6KQN - chains C and G of the 9 polymer chains in the assembly; structure by X-ray diffraction, 3.49 A resolution.

Chain C:
Protein: DNA-directed RNA polymerase subunit beta
Source organism: Thermus thermophilus (strain HB8 / ATCC 27634 / DSM 579)
Notes: EC 2.7.7.6
Reference sequence: Q8RQE9 (RPOB_THET8); numbering as in UniProt (aligned over 1-1119)
Amino-acid sequence (1119 residues; numbered 1 to 1119; the number before each row is that of its first residue):
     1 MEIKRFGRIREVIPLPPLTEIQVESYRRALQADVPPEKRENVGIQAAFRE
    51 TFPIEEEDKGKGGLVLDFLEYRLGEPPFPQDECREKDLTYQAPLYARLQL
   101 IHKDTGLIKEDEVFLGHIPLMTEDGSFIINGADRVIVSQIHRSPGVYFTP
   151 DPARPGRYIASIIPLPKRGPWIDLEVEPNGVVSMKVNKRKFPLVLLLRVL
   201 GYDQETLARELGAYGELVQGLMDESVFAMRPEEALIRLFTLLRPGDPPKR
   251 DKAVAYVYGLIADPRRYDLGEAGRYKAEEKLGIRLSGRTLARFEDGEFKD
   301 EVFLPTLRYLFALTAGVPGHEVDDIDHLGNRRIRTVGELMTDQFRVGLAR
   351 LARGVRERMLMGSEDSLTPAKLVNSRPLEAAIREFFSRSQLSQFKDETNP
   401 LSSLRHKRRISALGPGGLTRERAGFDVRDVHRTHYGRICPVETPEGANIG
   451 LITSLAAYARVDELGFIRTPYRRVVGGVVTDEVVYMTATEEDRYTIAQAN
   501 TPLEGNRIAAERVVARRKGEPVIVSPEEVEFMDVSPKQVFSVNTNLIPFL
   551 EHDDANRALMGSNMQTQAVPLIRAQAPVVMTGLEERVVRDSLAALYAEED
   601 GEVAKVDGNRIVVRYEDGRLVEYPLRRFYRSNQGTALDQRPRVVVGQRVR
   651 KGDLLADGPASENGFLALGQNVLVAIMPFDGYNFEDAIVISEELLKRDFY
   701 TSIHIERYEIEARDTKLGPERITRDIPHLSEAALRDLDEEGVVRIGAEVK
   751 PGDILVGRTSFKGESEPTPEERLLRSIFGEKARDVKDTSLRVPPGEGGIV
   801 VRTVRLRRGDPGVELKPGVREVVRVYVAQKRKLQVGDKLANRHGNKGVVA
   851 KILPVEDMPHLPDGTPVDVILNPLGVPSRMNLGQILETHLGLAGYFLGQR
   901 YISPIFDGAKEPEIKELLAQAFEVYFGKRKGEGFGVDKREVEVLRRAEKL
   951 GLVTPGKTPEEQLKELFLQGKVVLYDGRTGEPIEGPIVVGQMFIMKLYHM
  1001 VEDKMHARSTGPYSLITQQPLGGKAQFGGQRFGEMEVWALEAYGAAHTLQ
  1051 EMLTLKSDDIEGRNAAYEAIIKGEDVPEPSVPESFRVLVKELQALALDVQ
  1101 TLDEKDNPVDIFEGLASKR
Disordered / not traced: 57-62, 1119

Chain G:
Molecule: 21-nt DNA strand
Sequence (21 nucleotides; each row starts with the number of its first residue):
     1 CCTGCATCCGTGAGTCGAGGG
Disordered / not traced: 1-3

How chain C and chain G interact:
Contacting residue pairs - 9 pairs, chain C then chain G:
  Phe394(C) with DG20(G), sugar contact
  Glu421(C) with DA13(G), base contact
  Gly1023(C) with DA18(G), phosphate contact
  Lys1024(C) with DA18(G), hydrogen bond to the phosphate
  Gln1030(C) with DG17(G), sugar contact
  Arg1031(C) with DC16(G), salt bridge to the phosphate; DG17(G), hydrogen bond to the phosphate
  Gly1033(C) with DC16(G), phosphate contact
  Met1035(C) with DT15(G), sugar contact
Interface residues without a listed pair, chain C (13 interface residues in all): Arg134, Ser387, Arg388, Ala447, Gly1029
Interface residues without a listed pair, chain G (8 interface residues in all): DG14, DG21

Summary:
13 residues of chain C and 8 residues of chain G are in contact; the contacts include 2 hydrogen bonds and 1
salt bridge. Among the polar pairs are Lys1024(C)-DA18(G), Arg1031(C)-DG17(G) and Arg1031(C)-DC16(G).
Chain C is DNA-directed RNA polymerase subunit beta (Thermus thermophilus (strain HB8 / ATCC 27634 / DSM 579))
and chain G is a 21-nt DNA strand; the structure, Thermus thermophilus initial transcription complex
comprising sigma A and 5'-triphosphate RNA of 6 nt, was determined by X-ray diffraction together with 6KQD,
6KQE, 6KQF, 6KQG, 6KQH, 6KQL and 6 further entries from the same study.
